7DY1 - chains A and F of the 6 polymer chains in the assembly; structure by X-ray diffraction, 2.20 A resolution.

Chain A:
Molecule: Circadian clock protein kinase KaiC
Source organism: Thermosynechococcus elongatus (strain BP-1)
Notes: EC 2.7.11.1
Reference sequence: Q79V60 (KAIC_THEEB); residues 1-518 here = UniProt positions 1-518
Chain sequence (518 residues; row label = number of the first residue in the row):
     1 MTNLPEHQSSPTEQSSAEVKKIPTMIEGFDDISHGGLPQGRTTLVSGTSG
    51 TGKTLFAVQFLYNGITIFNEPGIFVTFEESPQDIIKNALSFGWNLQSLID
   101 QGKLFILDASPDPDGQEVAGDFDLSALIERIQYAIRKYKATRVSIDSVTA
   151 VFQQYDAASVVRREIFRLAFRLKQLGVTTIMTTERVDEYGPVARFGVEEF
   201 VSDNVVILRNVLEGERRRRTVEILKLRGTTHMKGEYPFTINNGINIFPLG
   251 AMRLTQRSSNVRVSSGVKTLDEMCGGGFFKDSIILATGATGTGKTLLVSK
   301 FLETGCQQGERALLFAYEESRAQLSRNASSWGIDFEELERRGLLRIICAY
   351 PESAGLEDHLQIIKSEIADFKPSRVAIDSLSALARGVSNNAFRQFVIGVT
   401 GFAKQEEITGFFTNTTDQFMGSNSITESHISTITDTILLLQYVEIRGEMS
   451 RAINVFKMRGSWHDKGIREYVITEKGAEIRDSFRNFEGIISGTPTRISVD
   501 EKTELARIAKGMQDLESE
Disordered / not traced: 1-17, 112-124, 152-157, 247-253, 498-518
Modified positions: Ser-431 (phosphoserine; SEP)
Metal / ion sites: Mg2+ site 1: Thr-54 (together with ATP); Mg2+ site 2: Thr-295 (together with ATP)
Ligand contacts:
  - ATP (adenosine-5'-triphosphate), molecule 1: Thr-48, Ser-49, Gly-50, Thr-51, Gly-52, Lys-53, Thr-54, Leu-55, Ser-90, Phe-91, Arg-219, Ile-240
  - ATP, molecule 2: Glu-199, Phe-200, Leu-224, Lys-225, Leu-226, Arg-227, Gly-228, Thr-229, Thr-230, His-231, Lys-233
  - ATP, molecule 3: Ala-289, Thr-290, Gly-291, Thr-292, Gly-293, Lys-294, Thr-295, Leu-296, Glu-318, Ser-330, Trp-331, Thr-415, Arg-451, Ile-472, Thr-473
  - ATP, molecule 4: Thr-432, Lys-457, Met-458, Arg-459, Gly-460, Ser-461, Trp-462, His-463, Lys-465
Swiss-Prot annotation at these positions:
  - region: Gln-116 to Asp-123 (B-loop, required to bind KaiB and SasA), Pro-248 to Asn-260 (Linker), Gly-488 to Ile-497 (A-loop, interacts with KaiA)
  - active site: Glu-78 (Proton acceptor in CI (KaiC 1)), Glu-318 (Proton acceptor in CII (KaiC 2))
  - binding site (ATP): Ser-49, Gly-50, Thr-51, Gly-52, Lys-53, Thr-54, Leu-55, Ser-90, Lys-225, Leu-226, Arg-227, Thr-229, His-231, Thr-290, Gly-291, Thr-292, Gly-293, Lys-294, Thr-295, Leu-296 and 8 more in UniProt
  - binding site (Mg(2+)): Thr-54, Thr-295, Glu-318
  - modified residue: Ser-431 (Phosphoserine), Thr-432 (Phosphothreonine)
Reported in the primary citation:
  - catalytic residues: Phe-200, Arg-227

Chain F:
Molecule: Circadian clock protein kinase KaiC
Source organism: Thermosynechococcus elongatus (strain BP-1)
Notes: EC 2.7.11.1
Reference sequence: Q79V60 (KAIC_THEEB); numbering as in UniProt (aligned over 1-518)
Chain sequence (518 residues; each row starts with the number of its first residue):
     1 MTNLPEHQSSPTEQSSAEVKKIPTMIEGFDDISHGGLPQGRTTLVSGTSG
    51 TGKTLFAVQFLYNGITIFNEPGIFVTFEESPQDIIKNALSFGWNLQSLID
   101 QGKLFILDASPDPDGQEVAGDFDLSALIERIQYAIRKYKATRVSIDSVTA
   151 VFQQYDAASVVRREIFRLAFRLKQLGVTTIMTTERVDEYGPVARFGVEEF
   201 VSDNVVILRNVLEGERRRRTVEILKLRGTTHMKGEYPFTINNGINIFPLG
   251 AMRLTQRSSNVRVSSGVKTLDEMCGGGFFKDSIILATGATGTGKTLLVSK
   301 FLETGCQQGERALLFAYEESRAQLSRNASSWGIDFEELERRGLLRIICAY
   351 PESAGLEDHLQIIKSEIADFKPSRVAIDSLSALARGVSNNAFRQFVIGVT
   401 GFAKQEEITGFFTNTTDQFMGSNSITESHISTITDTILLLQYVEIRGEMS
   451 RAINVFKMRGSWHDKGIREYVITEKGAEIRDSFRNFEGIISGTPTRISVD
   501 EKTELARIAKGMQDLESE
Disordered / not traced: 1-17, 112-122, 153-157, 248-255, 498-518
Modified positions: Ser-431 (phosphoserine; SEP); Thr-432 (phosphothreonine; TPO)
Metal / ion sites: Mg2+ site 1: Thr-54 (together with ATP); Mg2+ site 2: Thr-295 (together with ATP)
Ligand contacts:
  - ATP (adenosine-5'-triphosphate), molecule 1: Thr-48, Ser-49, Gly-50, Thr-51, Gly-52, Lys-53, Thr-54, Leu-55, Ser-90, Phe-91, Arg-219, Ile-240
  - ATP, molecule 2: Glu-199, Phe-200, Leu-224, Lys-225, Leu-226, Arg-227, Gly-228, Thr-229, Thr-230, His-231, Lys-233
  - ATP, molecule 3: Ala-289, Thr-290, Gly-291, Thr-292, Gly-293, Lys-294, Thr-295, Leu-296, Glu-318, Ser-330, Trp-331, Thr-415, Arg-451, Ile-472, Thr-473, Glu-474
  - ATP, molecule 4: Thr-432, Lys-457, Met-458, Arg-459, Gly-460, Ser-461, Trp-462, His-463, Lys-465
Swiss-Prot annotation at these positions:
  - region: Gln-116 to Asp-123 (B-loop, required to bind KaiB and SasA), Pro-248 to Asn-260 (Linker), Gly-488 to Ile-497 (A-loop, interacts with KaiA)
  - active site: Glu-78 (Proton acceptor in CI (KaiC 1)), Glu-318 (Proton acceptor in CII (KaiC 2))
  - binding site (ATP): Ser-49, Gly-50, Thr-51, Gly-52, Lys-53, Thr-54, Leu-55, Ser-90, Lys-225, Leu-226, Arg-227, Thr-229, His-231, Thr-290, Gly-291, Thr-292, Gly-293, Lys-294, Thr-295, Leu-296 and 8 more in UniProt
  - binding site (Mg(2+)): Thr-54, Thr-295, Glu-318
  - modified residue: Ser-431 (Phosphoserine), Thr-432 (Phosphothreonine)

How chain A and chain F interact:
Contacting residue pairs (114):
  Glu-18(A) / Leu-89(F)
  Glu-18(A) / Ser-90(F)
  Val-19(A) / Lys-86(F)
  Val-19(A) / Asn-87(F)
  Arg-41(A) / Asp-83(F)  salt bridge
  Arg-41(A) / Lys-86(F)
  Arg-41(A) / Asn-87(F)  hydrogen bond
  Arg-162(A) / Ala-150(F)
  Arg-162(A) / Glu-184(F)  salt bridge
  Phe-166(A) / Glu-78(F)
  Phe-166(A) / Pro-111(F)  hydrophobic
  Lys-173(A) / Asp-83(F)  salt bridge
  Tyr-189(A) / Leu-212(F)  hydrophobic
  Gly-196(A) / Arg-194(F)  hydrogen bond (backbone-side chain)
  Glu-199(A) / Ser-49(F)  hydrogen bond (backbone-side chain)
  Phe-200(A) / Thr-48(F)
  Phe-200(A) / Ser-49(F)
  Phe-200(A) / Glu-184(F)
  Phe-200(A) / Arg-185(F)
  Arg-209(A) / Arg-217(F)
  Arg-218(A) / Glu-215(F)  salt bridge
  Thr-220(A) / Glu-215(F)
  Glu-222(A) / Arg-217(F)  salt bridge
  Leu-224(A) / Ser-49(F)
  Leu-224(A) / Asn-210(F)
  Lys-225(A) / Ser-49(F)
  Lys-225(A) / Gly-50(F)
  Arg-227(A) / Glu-79(F)
  Arg-227(A) / Asn-87(F)
  Gly-228(A) / Asn-87(F)
  Gly-228(A) / Ser-90(F)  hydrogen bond (backbone-side chain)
  Met-232(A) / Ser-353(F)
  Lys-233(A) / Arg-216(F)  hydrogen bond (backbone-side chain)
  Lys-233(A) / Arg-219(F)
  Lys-233(A) / Asp-358(F)
  Gly-234(A) / Glu-215(F)
  Gly-234(A) / Arg-216(F)
  Gly-234(A) / Arg-217(F)
  Glu-235(A) / Leu-212(F)
  Glu-235(A) / Glu-215(F)  hydrogen bond (backbone-backbone)
  Glu-235(A) / Arg-216(F)  hydrogen bond (backbone-side chain)
  Tyr-236(A) / Arg-216(F)  hydrogen bond
  Tyr-236(A) / Ser-353(F)  hydrogen bond (side chain-backbone)
  Leu-254(A) / Ala-316(F)
  Leu-254(A) / Glu-319(F)
  Leu-254(A) / Ser-320(F)
  Leu-254(A) / Cys-348(F)
  Leu-254(A) / Ala-349(F)
  Leu-254(A) / Tyr-350(F)
  Gln-256(A) / Ser-320(F)  hydrogen bond (backbone-side chain)
  Gln-256(A) / Ala-322(F)
  Gln-256(A) / Tyr-350(F)
  Arg-257(A) / Ala-322(F)
  Ser-258(A) / Ala-322(F)
  Ser-258(A) / Gln-323(F)
  Ser-258(A) / Arg-326(F)
  Ser-259(A) / Arg-326(F)  hydrogen bond (backbone-side chain)
  Asn-260(A) / Arg-326(F)
  Phe-279(A) / Arg-326(F)
  Asp-281(A) / Arg-326(F)
  Asn-390(A) / Gly-386(F)  hydrogen bond (side chain-backbone)
  Arg-393(A) / Arg-385(F)
  Gln-394(A) / Glu-215(F)  hydrogen bond
  Ile-397(A) / Tyr-350(F)  hydrophobic
  Lys-404(A) / Gln-323(F)  hydrogen bond
  Ser-422(A) / Phe-419(F)
  Asn-423(A) / Gln-418(F)  hydrogen bond
  Asn-423(A) / Phe-419(F)  hydrogen bond (backbone-backbone)
  Asn-423(A) / Met-420(F)
  Ser-424(A) / Asp-417(F)
  Ser-424(A) / Phe-419(F)
  Ile-425(A) / Phe-419(F)  hydrophobic
  His-429(A) / Arg-385(F)
  His-429(A) / Asp-417(F)  salt bridge
  Ser-431(A) / Thr-290(F)
  Thr-432(A) / Glu-318(F)  hydrogen bond
  Thr-432(A) / Thr-415(F)
  Asp-435(A) / Gln-323(F)  hydrogen bond
  Ile-437(A) / Thr-290(F)
  Asn-454(A) / Met-449(F)
  Phe-456(A) / Thr-290(F)
  Phe-456(A) / Phe-419(F)  hydrophobic
  Phe-456(A) / Tyr-442(F)  hydrophobic
  Phe-456(A) / Met-449(F)  hydrophobic
  Lys-457(A) / Thr-290(F)  hydrogen bond
  Arg-459(A) / Glu-319(F)  salt bridge
  Arg-459(A) / Gln-323(F)
  Arg-459(A) / Arg-326(F)
  Arg-459(A) / Asn-327(F)
  Gly-460(A) / Arg-326(F)
  Gly-460(A) / Asn-327(F)  hydrogen bond (backbone-side chain)
  Gly-460(A) / Ser-330(F)
  His-463(A) / Arg-451(F)
  Lys-465(A) / Glu-448(F)
  Lys-465(A) / Met-449(F)  hydrogen bond (backbone-backbone)
  Lys-465(A) / Arg-451(F)
  Gly-466(A) / Gly-447(F)
  Gly-466(A) / Glu-448(F)
  Ile-467(A) / Gly-447(F)  hydrogen bond (backbone-backbone)
  Ile-467(A) / Met-449(F)  hydrophobic
  Ser-482(A) / Gly-447(F)
  Arg-484(A) / Arg-446(F)
  Glu-487(A) / Glu-444(F)
  Glu-487(A) / Pro-494(F)
  Glu-487(A) / Thr-495(F)
  Glu-487(A) / Arg-496(F)  hydrogen bond (side chain-backbone)
  Gly-488(A) / Glu-444(F)  hydrogen bond (backbone-side chain)
  Gly-488(A) / Thr-493(F)
  Ile-489(A) / Glu-444(F)  hydrogen bond (backbone-side chain)
  Ile-489(A) / Gly-447(F)
  Ile-490(A) / Met-420(F)  hydrophobic
  Ile-490(A) / Glu-444(F)  hydrogen bond (backbone-side chain)
  Ile-490(A) / Met-449(F)  hydrophobic
  Ile-490(A) / Thr-493(F)
Interface residues without a listed pair, chain A (70 interface residues in all): Phe-195, Asp-203, Thr-229, Pro-237, Thr-255, Gly-401, Leu-439, Asp-464, Phe-483, Phe-486
Interface residues without a listed pair, chain F (62 interface residues in all): Gly-47, Lys-53, Val-186, Gly-214, Gly-291, Tyr-317, Arg-321, Thr-416

Summary:
Chain A and chain F form an interface of 70 and 62 residues respectively; the contacts include 26 hydrogen
bonds and 7 salt bridges. Polar contacts include Arg-41(A)/Asp-83(F), Arg-162(A)/Glu-184(F) and
Lys-173(A)/Asp-83(F). 2 ATP molecules are bound between chain A and chain F. Chain A binds 4 copies of ATP.
The paper reports catalytic residues Phe-200(A) and Arg-227(A).
Chain A is Circadian clock protein kinase KaiC and chain F is Circadian clock protein kinase KaiC, both from
Thermosynechococcus elongatus (strain BP-1); the structure, Crystal Structure of Cyanobacterial Circadian
Clock Protein KaiC, was determined by X-ray diffraction, deposited together with 7DYE.
